9B0X - chains C and E of the 28 polymer chains in the assembly; structure by electron microscopy, 2.60 A resolution.

Chain C:
Name: ATP synthase subunit alpha
Source organism: Artemia franciscana
Chain sequence (551 residues; numbered -40 to 510; the number before each row is that of its first residue; numbers below 1 keep their minus sign (Met-40 is residue -40)):
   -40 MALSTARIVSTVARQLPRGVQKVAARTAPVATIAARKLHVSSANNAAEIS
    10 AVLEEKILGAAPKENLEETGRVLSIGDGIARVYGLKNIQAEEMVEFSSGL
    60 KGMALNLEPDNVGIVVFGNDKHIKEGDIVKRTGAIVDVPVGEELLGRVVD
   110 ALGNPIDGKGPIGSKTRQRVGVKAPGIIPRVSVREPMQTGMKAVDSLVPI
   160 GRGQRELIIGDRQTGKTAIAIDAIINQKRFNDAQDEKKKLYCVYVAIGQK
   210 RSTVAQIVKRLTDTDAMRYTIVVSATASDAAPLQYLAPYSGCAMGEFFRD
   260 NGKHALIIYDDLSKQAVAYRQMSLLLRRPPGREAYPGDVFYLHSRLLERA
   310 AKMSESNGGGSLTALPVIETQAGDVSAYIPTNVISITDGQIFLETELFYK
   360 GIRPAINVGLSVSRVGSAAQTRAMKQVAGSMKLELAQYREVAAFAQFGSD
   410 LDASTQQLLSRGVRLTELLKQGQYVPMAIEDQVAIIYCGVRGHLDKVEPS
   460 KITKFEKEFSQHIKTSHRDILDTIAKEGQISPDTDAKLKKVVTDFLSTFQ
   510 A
Unresolved in the structure: -40 to 7, 509-510
Ion coordination: Mg2+: Thr176 (together with ATP)
Ligand contacts: ATP (adenosine-5'-triphosphate): Asp170, Arg171, Gln172, Thr173, Gly174, Lys175, Thr176, Ala177, Glu328, Phe357, Arg362, Pro363, Gln430, Gly431, Gln432

Chain E:
Name: ATP synthase subunit beta
Source organism: Artemia franciscana
Chain sequence (524 residues; numbered -43 to 480; the number before each row is that of its first residue; numbers below 1 keep their minus sign (Met-43 is residue -43)):
   -43 MLGAVGRASLKVLTASKPSIELTKAVPAALSSRSVHAGQVDSAAAAAKAQ
     7 AAANTSNGQITAVIGAVVDVQFEDQLPPILNALEVQGRSPRLILEVAQHL
    57 GENTVRTIAMDGTEGLVRGQNVLDTGAPIKIPVGPETLGRIMNVIGEPID
   107 ERGPIVTDKFAAIHADAPEFVEMSVQQEILVTGIKVVDLLAPYAKGGKIG
   157 LFGGAGVGKTVLIMELINNVAKAHGGYSVFAGVGERTREGNDLYHEMIES
   207 GVISLKDKTSKVALVYGQMNEPPGARARVALTGLTVAEYFRDQEGQDVLL
   257 FIDNIFRFTQAGSEVSALLGRIPSAVGYQPTLATDMGTMQERITTTKKGS
   307 ITSVQAIYVPADDLTDPAPATTFAHLDATTVLSRAIAELGIYPAVDPLDS
   357 TSRILDPNIIGEEHYNIARGVQKILQDYKSLQDIIAILGMDELSEEDKLI
   407 VSRARKIQRFLSQPFQVAEVFTGHAGKLVPIKDTIKGFKMILNGELDHLP
   457 EVAFYMVGPIEEVVAKAEKIAESQ
Unresolved in the structure: -43 to 11
Ion coordination: Mg2+: Thr166 (together with ADP)
Ligand contacts:
  - ADP (adenosine-5'-diphosphate): Gly160, Ala161, Gly162, Val163, Gly164, Lys165, Thr166, Val167, Arg192, Glu195, Tyr348, Phe421, Ala424, Phe427, Thr428
  - ATP (adenosine-5'-triphosphate): Ser358, Asp362, Tyr371, Arg375

Chain C / chain E interface:
Pairs across the interface - 90 pairs, chain C then chain E:
  Leu32(C) - Gly57(E)
  Ser33(C) - His55(E)
  Ile34(C) - Ile35(E)
  Ile34(C) - Gln54(E)
  Ile34(C) - His55(E)  hydrogen bond (backbone-backbone)
  Gly35(C) - Gln54(E)
  Asp36(C) - Gln54(E)
  Asp36(C) - Arg277(E)  salt bridge
  Asp79(C) - Ile35(E)
  Lys80(C) - Pro34(E)
  Lys80(C) - Ile35(E)
  Lys80(C) - Leu36(E)
  Lys80(C) - Asp122(E)  salt bridge
  Lys83(C) - Pro34(E)
  Lys83(C) - His55(E)
  Glu84(C) - Leu32(E)
  Glu84(C) - His55(E)  hydrogen bond (backbone-side chain)
  Glu84(C) - Gly57(E)
  Glu84(C) - Glu58(E)  hydrogen bond (side chain-backbone)
  Glu84(C) - Asn59(E)  hydrogen bond (side chain-backbone)
  Val107(C) - Phe126(E)  hydrophobic
  Ile115(C) - Phe126(E)
  Ile115(C) - Val127(E)
  Arg171(C) - Leu320(E)
  Arg171(C) - Phe329(E)
  Arg171(C) - Asp355(E)  salt bridge
  Gln172(C) - Thr357(E)
  Gln208(C) - Glu297(E)
  Lys209(C) - Met129(E)
  Lys209(C) - Lys154(E)
  Lys209(C) - Glu297(E)
  Lys209(C) - Thr300(E)  hydrogen bond
  Arg210(C) - Ala123(E)  hydrogen bond (side chain-backbone)
  Arg210(C) - Pro124(E)  hydrogen bond (side chain-backbone)
  Arg210(C) - Glu125(E)  salt bridge
  Arg210(C) - Met129(E)
  Arg210(C) - Glu297(E)  salt bridge
  Ser211(C) - Met129(E)
  Ser211(C) - Arg359(E)
  Thr212(C) - Arg359(E)
  Val213(C) - Phe126(E)  hydrophobic
  Ala214(C) - Phe126(E)
  Ala214(C) - Met129(E)  hydrophobic
  Ala214(C) - Val131(E)
  Gln215(C) - Gln133(E)  hydrogen bond
  Gln215(C) - Asp333(E)
  Gln215(C) - Arg359(E)
  Val217(C) - Phe126(E)  hydrophobic
  Lys218(C) - Val131(E)
  Thr235(C) - Glu297(E)
  Ala236(C) - Gly293(E)
  Ala236(C) - Glu297(E)  hydrogen bond (backbone-side chain)
  Ala236(C) - His331(E)
  Ser237(C) - Ala123(E)
  Ser237(C) - Glu297(E)
  Lys273(C) - Ala330(E)
  Val276(C) - Ala289(E)  hydrophobic
  Arg279(C) - Ser280(E)  hydrogen bond
  Arg279(C) - Ala281(E)
  Gln280(C) - Pro286(E)
  Gln280(C) - Thr287(E)
  Gln280(C) - Thr290(E)  hydrogen bond
  Leu283(C) - Ile278(E)  hydrophobic
  Leu283(C) - Pro279(E)
  Leu283(C) - Pro286(E)  hydrophobic
  Leu284(C) - Thr287(E)
  Arg286(C) - Gly276(E)  hydrogen bond (side chain-backbone)
  Arg286(C) - Ile278(E)
  Pro289(C) - Ile278(E)  hydrophobic
  Glu292(C) - Ala281(E)
  Ala293(C) - Pro279(E)
  Ala293(C) - Ser280(E)
  Ala293(C) - Ala281(E)
  Gln330(C) - Thr321(E)
  Gln330(C) - Ala326(E)
  Ala331(C) - Thr321(E)
  Glu355(C) - Gln382(E)
  Phe357(C) - Arg375(E)
  Tyr358(C) - Leu354(E)
  Tyr358(C) - Thr357(E)
  Tyr358(C) - Gln378(E)
  Tyr358(C) - Lys379(E)
  Tyr358(C) - Gln382(E)
  Lys359(C) - Lys379(E)
  Lys359(C) - Gln382(E)
  Lys359(C) - Ser386(E)
  Arg362(C) - Arg375(E)
  Gln405(C) - Ile390(E)
  Gln405(C) - Asp403(E)
  Phe406(C) - Leu394(E)  hydrophobic
Also at the interface, not in a pair above, chain C (54 interface residues in all): Asn78, Ile82, Asp116, Gly117, Arg219, Ala240, Arg287, Gln432, Tyr433
Also at the interface, not in a pair above, chain E (60 interface residues in all): Leu56, Thr60, Thr294, Gln296, Val337, Ser356, Asp362, Tyr371, Asp383

In short:
The interface between chain C and chain E involves 54 residues on one side and 60 on the other, with 12
hydrogen bonds and 5 salt bridges. Polar contacts include Asp36(C)-Arg277(E), Lys80(C)-Asp122(E) and
Arg171(C)-Asp355(E). ATP is bound between chain C and chain E.
Here chain C is ATP synthase subunit alpha and chain E is ATP synthase subunit beta, both from Artemia
franciscana. Entry 9B0X (Artemia franciscana ATP synthase state 2 (composite structure), pH 7.0) was
determined by electron microscopy, deposited together with 9B3J and 9BPG.
